6UP6 - chains A and B of the 44 polymer chains in the assembly; structure by electron microscopy, 9.00 A resolution (very low resolution: no residue pairs are listed; an interface is given only as per-side residue counts).

== Chain A (and B) ==
Name: Endophilin-B1
Source organism: Homo sapiens
Notes: chain B of this document is another copy of the same molecule, construct and numbering; everything in this record applies to it too
Reference sequence: Q9Y371 (SHLB1_HUMAN); residue numbers follow UniProt; this construct covers 1-365
Chain sequence (365 residues; each row starts with the number of its first residue):
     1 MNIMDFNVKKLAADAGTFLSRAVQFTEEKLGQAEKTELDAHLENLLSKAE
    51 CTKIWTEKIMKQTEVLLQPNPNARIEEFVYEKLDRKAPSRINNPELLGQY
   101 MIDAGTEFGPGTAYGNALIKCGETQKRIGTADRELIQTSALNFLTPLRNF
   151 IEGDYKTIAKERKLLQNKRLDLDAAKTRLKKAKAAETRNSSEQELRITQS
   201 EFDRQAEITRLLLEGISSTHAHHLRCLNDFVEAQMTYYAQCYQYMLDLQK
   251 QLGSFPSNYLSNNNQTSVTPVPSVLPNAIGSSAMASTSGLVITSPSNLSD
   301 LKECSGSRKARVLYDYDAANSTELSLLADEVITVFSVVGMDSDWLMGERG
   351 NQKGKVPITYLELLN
Not modelled in the structure: 1-4, 36-37, 181-200, 270-365
UniProt features mapped onto this chain:
  - region: Met1 to Glu37 (Required for membrane binding), Met1 to Leu30 (Membrane-binding amphipathic helix)
  - modified residue: Met1 (N-acetylmethionine), Thr145 (Phosphothreonine)
  - mutagenesis: Val8 (V8M: Abolishes interaction with BAX), Thr145 (T145A: Reduced CDK5-mediated phosphorylation and impaired dimerization; T145E: Spontaneous dimerization)

== Interface between chain A and chain B ==
At this resolution (9 A) residue pairs are not listed: 56 residues of chain A and 56 of chain B lie at the interface.

== Overview ==
Chain A and chain B each contribute 56 residues to their interface. Curated annotation (UniProt) lists 2
mutagenesis sites on chain A.
Both chains are Endophilin-B1 (Homo sapiens). Entry 6UP6 (Endophilin B1 helical scaffold) was determined by
electron microscopy (same publication as 6UPN).
